Entry 1BAP (X-ray diffraction, 1.75 A resolution); this record covers chain A.

# Chain A
Protein: L-arabinose-binding protein
Source organism: Escherichia coli
UniProtKB: P02924 (ARAF_ECOLI); residues 1-306 here correspond to UniProt positions 24-329 (UniProt number = residue number + 23)
Chain sequence (306 residues; numbered 1 to 306; the number before each row is that of its first residue):
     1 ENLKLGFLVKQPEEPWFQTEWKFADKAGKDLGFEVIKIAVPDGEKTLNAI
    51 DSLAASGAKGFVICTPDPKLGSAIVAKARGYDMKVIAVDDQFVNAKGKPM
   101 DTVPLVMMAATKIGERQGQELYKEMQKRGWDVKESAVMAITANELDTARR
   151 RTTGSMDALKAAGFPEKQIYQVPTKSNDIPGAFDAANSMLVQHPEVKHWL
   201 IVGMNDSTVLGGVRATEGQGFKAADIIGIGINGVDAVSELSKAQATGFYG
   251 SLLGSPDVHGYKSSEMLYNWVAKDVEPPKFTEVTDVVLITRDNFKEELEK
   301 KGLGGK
Unresolved in the structure: 1
Construct notes: conflict Gly-254 (Pro277 in P02924)
Small-molecule neighbours: alpha-L-arabinopyranose / beta-L-arabinopyranose: Lys-10, Gln-11, Glu-14, Trp-16, Phe-17, Cys-64, Asp-89, Asp-90, Met-108, Leu-145, Thr-147, Arg-151, Met-204, Asn-205, Asn-232
Curated features (UniProtKB/Swiss-Prot):
  - site: Cys-64 (The binding site for the sugar molecule has not yet been established, but C-87 may be involved)

# Overview
Bound to chain A: alpha-L-arabinopyranose / beta-L-arabinopyranose.
Chain A is L-arabinose-binding protein (Escherichia coli); the structure, A pro to gly mutation in the hinge
of the arabinose-binding protein enhances binding and alters ..., was determined by X-ray diffraction (same
publication as 1APB and 9ABP).
